PDB entry 5XPA | X-ray diffraction, 2.90 A resolution | chains A and C of the 3 polymer chains in the assembly

[Chain A]
Protein: Uncharacterized protein Ago
From: Thermus thermophilus (strain HB27 / ATCC BAA-163 / DSM 7039)
UniProtKB: Q746M7 (Q746M7_THET2); residues 1-685 here = UniProt positions 1-685
Amino-acid sequence (685 residues; row label = number of the first residue in the row):
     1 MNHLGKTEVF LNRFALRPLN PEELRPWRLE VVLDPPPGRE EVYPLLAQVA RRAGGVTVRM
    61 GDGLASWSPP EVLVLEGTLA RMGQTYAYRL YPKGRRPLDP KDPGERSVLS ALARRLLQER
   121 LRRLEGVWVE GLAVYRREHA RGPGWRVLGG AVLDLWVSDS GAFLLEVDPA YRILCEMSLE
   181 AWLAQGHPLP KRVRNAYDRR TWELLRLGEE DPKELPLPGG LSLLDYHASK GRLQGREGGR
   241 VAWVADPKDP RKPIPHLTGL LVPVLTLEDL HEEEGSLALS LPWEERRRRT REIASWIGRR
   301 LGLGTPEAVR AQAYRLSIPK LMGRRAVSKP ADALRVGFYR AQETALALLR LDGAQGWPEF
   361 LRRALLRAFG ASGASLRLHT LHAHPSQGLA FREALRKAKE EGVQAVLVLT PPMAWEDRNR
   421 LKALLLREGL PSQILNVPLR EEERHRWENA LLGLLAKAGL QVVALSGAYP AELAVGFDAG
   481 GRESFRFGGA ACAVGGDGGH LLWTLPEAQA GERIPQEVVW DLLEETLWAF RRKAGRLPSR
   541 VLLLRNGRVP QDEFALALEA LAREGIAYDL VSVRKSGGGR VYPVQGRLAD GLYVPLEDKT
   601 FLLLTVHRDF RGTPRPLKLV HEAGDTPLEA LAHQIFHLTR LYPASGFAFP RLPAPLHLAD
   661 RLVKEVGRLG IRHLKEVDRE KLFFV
Unresolved in the structure: 1-2, 274-276, 496
Differences from the reference sequence: engineered mutation Asn546 (Asp in Q746M7)
Bound ions: Mg2+: Val685 (shared with DT1(C), DA3(C) of chain C)
Swiss-Prot annotation at these positions:
  - active site: Asp478, Glu512, Asp660
  - binding site (Mn(2+)): Asp478, Asp660, Val685
  - mutagenesis: Arg172 (R172A: Reduced cleavage of target RNA; further decreased when associated with A-548), Tyr197 (Y197A: No change in cleavage of target RNA; when associated with 226-AHASKGA-232), Tyr226 to Arg232 (No change in cleavage of target RNA), Arg232 (R232A: No change in cleavage of target RNA), Arg418 to Lys422 (No cleavage of target RNA), Lys422 (K422A: No cleavage of target RNA), Lys457 (K457A: No cleavage of target RNA; when associated with 418-ANRLA-422), Asp478 (D478A: No cleavage of target RNA. No cleavage of tDNA, no DNA associates with TtAgo in E.coli; when associated with A-546 ...), Glu512 (E512A: No cleavage of tDNA), Arg548 (R548A: Poor cleavage of target RNA), Asp660 (D660A: Poor cleavage of target RNA. No cleavage of tDNA)
From the paper describing this entry:
  - mutagenesis - D546N: abolished catalytic activity (citing earlier work)

[Chain C]
Molecule: 21-nt DNA strand
Sequence (21 nucleotides; each row starts with the number of its first residue):
     1 TGAGGTAGTA GGTTGTATAG T
Bound ions: Mg2+: DT1, DA3 (shared with Val685(A) of chain A)

[How chain A and chain C interact]
Contacting residue pairs - 63 pairs, chain A then chain C:
  Met82(A) - DT18(C)  sugar contact
  Ala170(A) - DG8(C)  phosphate contact
  Tyr171(A) - DG8(C)  hydrogen bond to the phosphate
  Tyr171(A) - DT9(C)  phosphate contact
  Arg172(A) - DT9(C)  salt bridge to the phosphate
  Ile173(A) - DG8(C)  phosphate contact
  Ile173(A) - DT9(C)  hydrogen bond to the phosphate
  Arg192(A) - DG11(C)  salt bridge to the phosphate
  Thr201(A) - DG11(C)  hydrogen bond to the phosphate
  Val264(A) - DA10(C)  phosphate contact
  Leu267(A) - DA7(C)  base contact
  Leu267(A) - DG8(C)  sugar contact
  Leu279(A) - DA7(C)  sugar contact
  Leu279(A) - DG8(C)  sugar contact
  Ser280(A) - DT6(C)  hydrogen bond to the phosphate
  Ser280(A) - DA7(C)  hydrogen bond to the phosphate
  Leu281(A) - DA7(C)  phosphate contact
  Arg286(A) - DA7(C)  salt bridge to the phosphate
  Pro412(A) - DT1(C)  base contact
  Met413(A) - DT1(C)  hydrogen bond to the base
  Ala414(A) - DT1(C)  base contact
  Trp415(A) - DT1(C)  base contact
  Arg418(A) - DT1(C)  salt bridge to the phosphate
  Lys422(A) - DT1(C)  salt bridge to the phosphate
  Ser432(A) - DT1(C)  phosphate contact
  Gln433(A) - DT1(C)  hydrogen bond to the phosphate
  Gln433(A) - DG2(C)  sugar contact
  Ile434(A) - DT1(C)  hydrogen bond to the phosphate
  Ile434(A) - DG2(C)  sugar contact
  Leu435(A) - DG2(C)  phosphate contact
  Asn436(A) - DT1(C)  base contact
  Asn436(A) - DG2(C)  hydrogen bond to the phosphate
  His445(A) - DG2(C)  base contact
  Arg446(A) - DG2(C)  salt bridge to the phosphate
  Asn449(A) - DG2(C)  hydrogen bond to the base
  Asn449(A) - DA3(C)  hydrogen bond to the sugar
  Lys457(A) - DT1(C)  salt bridge to the phosphate
  Gly481(A) - DT13(C)  sugar contact
  Arg482(A) - DT13(C)  phosphate contact
  Arg482(A) - DT14(C)  salt bridge to the phosphate
  Phe487(A) - DG15(C)  phosphate contact
  Arg580(A) - DA7(C)  salt bridge to the phosphate
  Gly612(A) - DT6(C)  phosphate contact
  Gly612(A) - DA7(C)  phosphate contact
  Thr613(A) - DT6(C)  phosphate contact
  Thr613(A) - DA7(C)  hydrogen bond to the phosphate
  Arg615(A) - DT6(C)  salt bridge to the phosphate
  Tyr642(A) - DG4(C)  phosphate contact
  Ala644(A) - DA3(C)  sugar contact
  Ser645(A) - DA3(C)  phosphate contact
  Ser645(A) - DG4(C)  sugar contact
  Phe647(A) - DG2(C)  base contact
  Ala648(A) - DG4(C)  sugar contact
  Phe649(A) - DG4(C)  phosphate contact
  Pro650(A) - DG4(C)  phosphate contact
  Pro650(A) - DG5(C)  phosphate contact
  Arg651(A) - DG4(C)  phosphate contact
  Arg651(A) - DG5(C)  hydrogen bond to the phosphate
  Arg651(A) - DT6(C)  salt bridge to the phosphate
  His657(A) - DG4(C)  salt bridge to the phosphate
  Arg661(A) - DG4(C)  salt bridge to the phosphate
  Val685(A) - DT1(C)  phosphate contact
  Val685(A) - DA3(C)  phosphate contact
Interface residues without a listed pair, chain A (55 interface residues in all): Pro169, Pro247, Leu265, Pro411, Ala450, Glu483, Val606, Phe610, Pro614
Interface residues without a listed pair, chain C (16 interface residues in all): DG12

[Overview]
The interface between chain A and chain C involves 55 residues on one side and 16 on the other, with 13
hydrogen bonds and 13 salt bridges. Polar contacts include Met413(A)-DT1(C), Asn449(A)-DG2(C) and
Asn449(A)-DA3(C). From the paper: D546N of chain A abolishes catalytic activity.
Here chain A is Uncharacterized protein Ago (Thermus thermophilus (strain HB27 / ATCC BAA-163 / DSM 7039)) and
chain C is a 21-nt DNA strand. Entry 5XPA (Crystal structure of T. thermophilus Argonaute protein complexed
with a bulge 9'U10' on the target strand) was determined by X-ray diffraction together with 5XP8, 5XPG, 5XOU,
5XOW and 5XQ2 from the same study.
